Entry 2W06 (X-ray diffraction, 2.04 A resolution); this record covers chain A.

[Chain A]
Protein: Cell division protein kinase 2
From: Homo sapiens
Notes: EC 2.7.11.22
UniProt: P24941 (CDK2_HUMAN); numbering as in UniProt (aligned over 1-298)
Chain sequence (299 residues; numbered 0 to 298; the number before each row is that of its first residue; numbering starts at 0):
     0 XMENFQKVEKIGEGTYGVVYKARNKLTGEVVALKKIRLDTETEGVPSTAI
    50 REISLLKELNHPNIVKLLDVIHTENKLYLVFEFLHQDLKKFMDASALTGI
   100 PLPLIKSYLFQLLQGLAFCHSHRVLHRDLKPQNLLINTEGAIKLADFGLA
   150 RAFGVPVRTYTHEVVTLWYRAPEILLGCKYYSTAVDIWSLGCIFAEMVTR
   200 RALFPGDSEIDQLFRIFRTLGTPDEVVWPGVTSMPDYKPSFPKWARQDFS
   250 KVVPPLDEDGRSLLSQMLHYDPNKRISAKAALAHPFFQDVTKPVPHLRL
Unresolved in the structure: 37-43, 153-161
Modified residues: ACE (acetyl group) at position 0
UniProt features mapped onto this chain:
  - active site: Asp127 (Proton acceptor)
  - binding site (ATP): Ile10 to Val18, Lys33, Glu81 to Leu83, Asp86, Lys129 to Asn132, Asp145
  - binding site (Mg(2+)): Asn132, Asp145
  - site (CDK7 binding): Lys9, Lys88, Lys89, Leu166
  - modified residue: Met1 (N-acetylmethionine), Lys6 (N6-acetyllysine), Thr14 (Phosphothreonine), Tyr15 (Phosphotyrosine), Tyr19 (Phosphotyrosine), Thr160 (Phosphothreonine)
  - natural variant: Pro45 (P45L: In a glioblastoma multiforme sample)
  - mutagenesis: Lys9 (K9F: Reduced phosphorylation by CAK), Thr14 (T14A: 2-fold increase in activity), Tyr15 (Y15F: 2-fold increase in activity), Lys88 to Lys89 (Reduced phosphorylation by CAK), Thr160 (T160A: Abolishes activity), Leu166 (L166R: Reduced phosphorylation by CAK and reduced kinase activity)
Small-molecule neighbours: FRV (4-{[4-(1-cyclopropyl-2-methyl-1H-imidazol-5-yl)pyrimidin-2-yl]amino}-N-methylbenzenesulfonamide): Ile10, Gly13, Val18, Ala31, Lys33, Val64, Phe80, Glu81, Phe82, Leu83, His84, Gln85, Asp86, Lys89, Gln131, Leu134, Ala144, Asp145

[Summary]
Ligands of chain A: compound FRV. UniProt lists active-site residue Asp127, 19 ATP-binding residues,
Mg2+-binding residues Asn132 and Asp145 and 7 mutagenesis sites.
Chain A is Cell division protein kinase 2 (Homo sapiens); the structure, Structure of CDK2 in complex with an
imidazolyl pyrimidine, compound 5c, was determined by X-ray diffraction, deposited together with 2W05.
